PDB entry 8WZB | electron microscopy, 3.28 A resolution | chains B and H of the 11 polymer chains in the assembly

# Chain B
Molecule: DnaJ homolog subfamily B member 13
From: Mus musculus
Reference sequence: Q80Y75 (DJB13_MOUSE); residues 1-316 here = UniProt positions 1-316
Amino-acid sequence (349 residues; numbered -32 to 316; the number before each row is that of its first residue; numbers below 1 keep their minus sign (Met-32 is residue -32)):
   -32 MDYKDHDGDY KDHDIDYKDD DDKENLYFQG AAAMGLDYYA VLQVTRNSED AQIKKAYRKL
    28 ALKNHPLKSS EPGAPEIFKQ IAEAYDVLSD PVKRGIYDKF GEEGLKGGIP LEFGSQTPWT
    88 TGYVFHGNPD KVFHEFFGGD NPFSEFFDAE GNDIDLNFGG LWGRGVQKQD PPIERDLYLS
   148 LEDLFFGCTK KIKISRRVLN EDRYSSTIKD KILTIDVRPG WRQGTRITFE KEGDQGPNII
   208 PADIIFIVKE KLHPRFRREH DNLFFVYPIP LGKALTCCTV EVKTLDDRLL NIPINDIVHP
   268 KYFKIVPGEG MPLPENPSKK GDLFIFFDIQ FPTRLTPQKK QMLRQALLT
Unresolved in the structure: -32 to 135
Construct notes: initiating methionine (-32); expression tag (-31 to 0)
From the paper describing this entry:
  - disease-associated variants - M278R: decreased stability (proposed by the authors, not directly observed)
  - self-association interface (contacts with another copy of this molecule): Met309
  - contacts within the chain: Arg225-Met278
  - disease-associated variants - M309I: decreased stability (citing earlier work)

# Chain H
Molecule: Radial spoke head protein 9 homolog
From: Mus musculus
Reference sequence: Q9D9V4 (RSPH9_MOUSE); residues 1-276 here = UniProt positions 1-276
Amino-acid sequence (276 residues; row label = number of the first residue in the row):
     1 MDADSLLLSL ELASGSGQGL SPDRRASLLT SLMLVKRDYR FARVLFWGRI LGLVADYYIA
    61 QGLSEDQLAP RKTLYSLNCT EWSLLPPATE EMAMQISVVS GRFMGDPSHE YEHTELQKVN
   121 EGEKVFDEEV VVQIKEETRL VSIIDQIDKA VAIIPRGALF KTPFGVTHVN RTFEGLPLSE
   181 VRKLSSYFHF REAIDLKNKT LLEKSDLEPS LDFLDSLEYD IPRGSWSIQM ERGNALVVLR
   241 SLLWPGLTFY HAPRTKNYGY IYVGTGEKNM DLPFML
Unresolved in the structure: 114-132, 194-211

# Chain B / chain H interface
Residue-residue contacts (27):
  Cys244(B) - Tyr75(H)  hydrogen bond
  Thr246(B) - Glu81(H)  hydrogen bond
  Asp253(B) - Arg40(H)  hydrogen bond (backbone-side chain)
  Asp254(B) - Arg40(H)  hydrogen bond (backbone-side chain)
  Arg255(B) - Asp38(H)
  Arg255(B) - Arg40(H)
  Leu256(B) - Asp38(H)
  Leu256(B) - Tyr39(H)
  Leu257(B) - Tyr39(H)  hydrophobic
  Leu257(B) - Leu84(H)  hydrophobic
  Asn258(B) - Tyr39(H)
  Asn258(B) - Glu81(H)
  Asn258(B) - Trp82(H)  hydrogen bond (side chain-backbone)
  Asn258(B) - Ser83(H)
  Asn258(B) - Leu84(H)  hydrogen bond (backbone-backbone)
  Ile259(B) - Leu84(H)  hydrophobic
  Pro260(B) - Tyr75(H)  hydrophobic
  Pro260(B) - Ser83(H)
  Pro260(B) - Leu84(H)
  Pro260(B) - Glu137(H)
  Asn262(B) - Tyr75(H)
  Asn262(B) - Pro107(H)
  Asn262(B) - Ser108(H)  hydrogen bond (side chain-backbone)
  Asn262(B) - Lys135(H)  hydrogen bond (backbone-side chain)
  Asn262(B) - Glu137(H)  hydrogen bond
  Asp263(B) - Lys135(H)
  Pro274(B) - Pro87(H)  hydrophobic

# Summary
The chain B/chain H interface involves 13 residues from each chain; the contacts include 9 hydrogen bonds.
Among the polar pairs are Cys244(B)-Tyr75(H), Thr246(B)-Glu81(H) and Asp253(B)-Arg40(H). The paper reports
that M278R and M309I of chain B reduce stability; a self-association interface involving Met309(B).
Here chain B is DnaJ homolog subfamily B member 13 and chain H is Radial spoke head protein 9 homolog, both
from Mus musculus. Entry 8WZB (RS head-neck monomer) was determined by electron microscopy (same publication
as 8X2U).
